Entry 5TJO (X-ray diffraction, 1.57 A resolution); this record covers chain A.

[Chain A]
Protein: Histo-blood group ABO system transferase
Organism: Homo sapiens
Notes: EC 2.4.1.40, 2.4.1.37
Reference sequence: P16442 (BGAT_HUMAN); residues 64-354 here = UniProt positions 64-354
Amino-acid sequence (297 residues; each row starts with the number of its first residue):
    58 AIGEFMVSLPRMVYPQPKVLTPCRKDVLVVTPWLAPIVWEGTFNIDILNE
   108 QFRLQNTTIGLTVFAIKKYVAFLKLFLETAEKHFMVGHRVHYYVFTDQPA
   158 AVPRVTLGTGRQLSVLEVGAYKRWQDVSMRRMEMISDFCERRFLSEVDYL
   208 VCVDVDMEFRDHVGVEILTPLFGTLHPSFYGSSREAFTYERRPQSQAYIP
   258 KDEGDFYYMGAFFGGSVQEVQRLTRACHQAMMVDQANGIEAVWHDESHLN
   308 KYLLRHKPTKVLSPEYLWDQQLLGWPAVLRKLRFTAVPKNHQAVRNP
Disordered / not traced: 58-61, 176-196, 346-354
Differences from the reference sequence: expression tag (58-63); conflict Gly-176 (Arg in P16442), Ser-235 (Gly in P16442), Met-266 (Leu in P16442), Ala-268 (Gly in P16442)
Ion coordination: Hg2+ site 1 near Gly-98 (its only coordinating residue here); Hg2+ site 2 near Thr-119 (its only coordinating residue here); Hg2+ site 3 near Cys-284 (its only coordinating residue here); Hg2+ site 4: Cys-284, Met-288, Asp-302; Hg2+ site 5: Cys-284, His-305

[Overview]
The Hg2+ site 4 is built by Cys-284, Met-288 and Asp-302. Cys-284 and His-305 coordinate Hg2+ site 5.
Chain A is Histo-blood group ABO system transferase (Homo sapiens); the structure, Crystal structure of GTB +
B trisaccharide (mercury derivative), was determined by X-ray diffraction (same publication as 5TJK, 5TJL and
5TJN).
